PDB entry 7AR7 | electron microscopy, 3.72 A resolution | chains A and H of the 46 polymer chains in the assembly

Chain A:
Protein: NADH-ubiquinone oxidoreductase chain 3
Source organism: Arabidopsis thaliana
Notes: EC 7.1.1.2
Reference sequence: P92533 (NU3M_ARATH); residue numbers follow UniProt; this construct covers 1-119
Sequence (119 residues; numbered 1 to 119; the number before each row is that of its first residue):
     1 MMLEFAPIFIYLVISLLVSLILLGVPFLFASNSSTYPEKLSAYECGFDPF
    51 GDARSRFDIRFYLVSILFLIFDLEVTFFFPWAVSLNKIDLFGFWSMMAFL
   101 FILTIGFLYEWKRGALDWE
Unresolved in the structure: 30-55, 119

Chain H:
Protein: NADH-ubiquinone oxidoreductase chain 1
Source organism: Arabidopsis thaliana
Notes: EC 7.1.1.2
Reference sequence: P92558 (NU1M_ARATH); numbering as in UniProt (aligned over 2-325)
Sequence (324 residues; numbered 2 to 325; the number before each row is that of its first residue):
     2 YIAVPAEILGIILPLLLGVAFLVLAERKVMAFVQRRKGPDVVGSFGLLQP
    52 LADGLKLILKEPISPSSANFFLFRMAPVATFMLSLVAWAVVPFDYGMVLS
   102 DLNIGLLYLFAISSLGVYGIIIAGRSSNSKYAFLGALRSAAQMVSYEVSI
   152 GLILITVLICVGSCNLSEIVMAQKQIWFGIPLFPVLVMFFISCLAETNRA
   202 PFDLPEAEAELVAGYNVEYSSMGFALFFLGEYANMILMSGLCTLFFLGGW
   252 LPILDLPIFKKIPGSIWFSIKVLFFLFLYIWVRAAFPRYRYDQLMGLGWK
   302 VFLPLSLAWVVSVSGLLVTFQWLP
Sequence notes: conflict Arg126 (Trp in P92558)
Small-molecule neighbours:
  - phosphatidylethanolamine (PTY): Phe184, Pro185, Leu187, Val188, Met189, Phe191, Ile192, Pro202, Phe203, Phe275, Phe276, Leu279, Val283, Phe287, Tyr290, Leu298, Val302, Phe303, Leu306, Trp310
  - Ubiquinone-9 (UQ9): Leu14, Pro15, Leu17, Leu18, Ala21, Val24, Arg28, Pro51, Asp54, Gly55, Leu58, Tyr220, Ala226, Phe229, Leu230

Interface between chain A and chain H:
Residue-residue contacts (70; chain A residue first):
  Glu4(A) - Ser101(H)  hydrogen bond (backbone-side chain)
  Glu4(A) - Asp102(H)  hydrogen bond (side chain-backbone)
  Phe5(A) - Leu103(H)  hydrophobic
  Ala6(A) - Tyr2(H)
  Pro7(A) - Tyr2(H)
  Ile8(A) - Ser101(H)
  Ile8(A) - Leu103(H)  hydrophobic
  Ile8(A) - Tyr109(H)
  Ile10(A) - Val5(H)  hydrophobic
  Tyr11(A) - Ile9(H)  hydrophobic
  Tyr11(A) - Ile13(H)
  Tyr11(A) - Leu86(H)  hydrogen bond (side chain-backbone)
  Tyr11(A) - Val87(H)  hydrophobic
  Tyr11(A) - Trp89(H)
  Tyr11(A) - Leu100(H)  hydrophobic
  Leu12(A) - Met83(H)  hydrophobic
  Leu12(A) - Val87(H)  hydrophobic
  Ile14(A) - Pro6(H)  hydrophobic
  Ile14(A) - Ile9(H)  hydrophobic
  Ile14(A) - Leu10(H)  hydrophobic
  Ser15(A) - Ile13(H)
  Ser15(A) - Leu86(H)
  Ser19(A) - Val79(H)
  Ser19(A) - Leu227(H)
  Leu22(A) - Phe82(H)  hydrophobic
  Leu22(A) - Met223(H)
  Leu23(A) - Arg75(H)
  Leu23(A) - Leu227(H)  hydrophobic
  Val25(A) - Ile59(H)  hydrophobic
  Pro26(A) - Met223(H)  hydrophobic
  Phe29(A) - Ile59(H)  hydrophobic
  Phe29(A) - Leu60(H)  hydrophobic
  Phe61(A) - Leu138(H)  hydrophobic
  Val64(A) - Trp300(H)
  Leu67(A) - Trp300(H)  hydrophobic
  Phe68(A) - Val145(H)  hydrophobic
  Phe68(A) - Val149(H)  hydrophobic
  Phe71(A) - Leu304(H)  hydrophobic
  Asp72(A) - Phe111(H)
  Glu74(A) - Leu153(H)
  Val75(A) - Phe111(H)  hydrophobic
  Val75(A) - Leu153(H)  hydrophobic
  Phe78(A) - Ile156(H)  hydrophobic
  Phe78(A) - Val311(H)  hydrophobic
  Phe79(A) - Leu107(H)  hydrophobic
  Phe79(A) - Leu108(H)  hydrophobic
  Phe79(A) - Ile156(H)  hydrophobic
  Phe79(A) - Leu159(H)  hydrophobic
  Trp81(A) - Ser315(H)
  Ala82(A) - Leu159(H)  hydrophobic
  Ala82(A) - Ile160(H)  hydrophobic
  Val83(A) - Leu159(H)  hydrophobic
  Val83(A) - Gly163(H)
  Val83(A) - Cys165(H)  hydrophobic
  Leu85(A) - Val319(H)  hydrophobic
  Leu85(A) - Leu324(H)  hydrophobic
  Asn86(A) - Leu324(H)
  Asn86(A) - Pro325(H)
  Leu90(A) - Val319(H)  hydrophobic
  Phe93(A) - Ser315(H)
  Phe93(A) - Gly316(H)
  Leu100(A) - Leu308(H)  hydrophobic
  Leu100(A) - Val312(H)  hydrophobic
  Phe107(A) - Trp300(H)
  Trp111(A) - Lys301(H)
  Leu116(A) - Trp300(H)  hydrophobic
  Leu116(A) - Lys301(H)
  Trp118(A) - Tyr292(H)  hydrophobic
  Trp118(A) - Asp293(H)
  Trp118(A) - Met296(H)
Interface residues without a listed pair, chain A (44 interface residues in all): Leu3, Val18, Asp89, Met97, Thr104, Asp117
Interface residues without a listed pair, chain H (59 interface residues in all): Ile12, Pro78, Ala90, Arg139, Ala142, Ser146, Glu148, Gly152, Gly297, Pro305, Gln322

Overview:
The interface between chain A and chain H involves 44 residues on one side and 59 on the other; the contacts
include 3 hydrogen bonds. Polar contacts include Glu4(A)-Ser101(H), Glu4(A)-Asp102(H) and Tyr11(A)-Leu86(H).
Ligands of chain H: Ubiquinone-9 and phosphatidylethanolamine.
Chain A is NADH-ubiquinone oxidoreductase chain 3 and chain H is NADH-ubiquinone oxidoreductase chain 1, both
from Arabidopsis thaliana; the structure, Cryo-EM structure of Arabidopsis thaliana complex-I (open
conformation), was determined by electron microscopy (same publication as 7AQQ, 7AQR, 7AQW, 7AR8, 7AR9, 7ARB,
7ARC and 7ARD).
